PDB entry 4BEI | X-ray diffraction, 2.60 A resolution | chains G and H

== Chain G (and H) ==
Molecule: RBMA
Organism: Vibrio cholerae MJ-1236
Notes: chain H of this document is another copy of the same molecule, construct and numbering; everything in this record applies to it too
Reference sequence: C3NSJ9 (C3NSJ9_VIBCJ); residue numbers follow UniProt; this construct covers 31-271
Sequence (262 residues; numbered 10 to 271; the number before each row is that of its first residue):
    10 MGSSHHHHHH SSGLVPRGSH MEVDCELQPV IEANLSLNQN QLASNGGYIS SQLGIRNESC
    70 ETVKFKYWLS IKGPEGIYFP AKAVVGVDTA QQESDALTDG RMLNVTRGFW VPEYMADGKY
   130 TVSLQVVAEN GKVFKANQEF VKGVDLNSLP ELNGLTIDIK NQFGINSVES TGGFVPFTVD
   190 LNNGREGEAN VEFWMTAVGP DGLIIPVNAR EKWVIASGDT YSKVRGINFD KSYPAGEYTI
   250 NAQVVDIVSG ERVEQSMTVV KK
Disordered / not traced: 10-38 (chain H: 10-37)
Sequence notes: expression tag (10-30)
Residues lining bound ligands:
  - 1,4,7,10,13,16-hexaoxacyclooctadecane (O4B), molecule 1: K81, Y87, T130, V207, E246, T248, N250, E263, S265, T267
  - 1,4,7,10,13,16-hexaoxacyclooctadecane (O4B), molecule 2: Y87, V207, G211, I213

== Chain G / chain H interface ==
Contacting residue pairs (145; chain G residue first):
  K75(G) with D239(H), salt bridge; Y242(H)
  W77(G) with I213(H), hydrogen bond (side chain-backbone); I214(H), hydrophobic; P215(H); Y242(H)
  S79(G) with I213(H), hydrogen bond (side chain-backbone); P215(H)
  K81(G) with I213(H)
  E84(G) with E84(H); G85(H); R261(H), hydrogen bond (backbone-side chain)
  G85(G) with E84(H); G85(H); Q252(H); R261(H); E263(H)
  I86(G) with R261(H)
  Y87(G) with W203(H), hydrogen bond (backbone-side chain); T205(H); V207(H), hydrophobic; I213(H), hydrophobic; Q252(H)
  F88(G) with W203(H); R219(H)
  P89(G) with W203(H); M204(H); T205(H); P215(H), hydrophobic; N217(H); R219(H), hydrogen bond (backbone-side chain)
  A90(G) with R219(H), hydrogen bond (backbone-side chain)
  K91(G) with A218(H); R219(H), hydrogen bond (backbone-backbone)
  A92(G) with R219(H)
  V93(G) with R219(H), hydrogen bond (backbone-backbone); E220(H)
  V94(G) with K221(H)
  G95(G) with E220(H); W222(H)
  V96(G) with E220(H); W222(H), hydrophobic; Y230(H); K232(H)
  D97(G) with N217(H); A218(H), hydrogen bond (side chain-backbone); E220(H), hydrogen bond (backbone-side chain); K232(H), hydrogen bond (backbone-side chain); R234(H), salt bridge
  T98(G) with R234(H)
  A99(G) with R234(H), hydrogen bond (backbone-side chain)
  Q100(G) with R234(H)
  Q101(G) with P215(H); Y242(H)
  W119(G) with R219(H), hydrogen bond (backbone-side chain)
  P121(G) with E201(H); R219(H)
  Y123(G) with E201(H), hydrogen bond; K221(H); V254(H), hydrophobic; I256(H), hydrophobic
  M124(G) with E201(H); W203(H), hydrophobic
  Q134(G) with G211(H), hydrogen bond (side chain-backbone); L212(H); I213(H), hydrogen bond (side chain-backbone)
  V136(G) with S241(H)
  A137(G) with S241(H)
  E138(G) with S241(H)
  G140(G) with S241(H)
  V142(G) with D210(H); L212(H), hydrophobic
  K144(G) with D210(H), hydrogen bond (side chain-backbone); G211(H)
  F183(G) with Q100(H)
  E201(G) with Y123(H), hydrogen bond; M124(H)
  W203(G) with Y87(H), hydrogen bond (side chain-backbone); F88(H); M124(H), hydrophobic
  T205(G) with Y87(H)
  V207(G) with Y87(H), hydrophobic
  D210(G) with V142(H); K144(H), hydrogen bond (backbone-side chain); E246(H)
  G211(G) with Q134(H), hydrogen bond (backbone-side chain); K144(H); E246(H)
  L212(G) with Q134(H); V136(H), hydrophobic; V142(H), hydrophobic
  I213(G) with W77(H), hydrogen bond (backbone-side chain); S79(H), hydrogen bond (backbone-side chain); K81(H); Y87(H), hydrophobic; Q134(H), hydrogen bond (backbone-side chain)
  I214(G) with W77(H), hydrophobic
  P215(G) with W77(H); S79(H); P89(H), hydrophobic; Q101(H)
  N217(G) with P89(H); D97(H)
  A218(G) with K91(H); V93(H), hydrophobic; D97(H), hydrogen bond (backbone-side chain)
  R219(G) with F88(H); P89(H), hydrogen bond (side chain-backbone); A90(H), hydrogen bond (side chain-backbone); K91(H), hydrogen bond (backbone-backbone); A92(H); V93(H), hydrogen bond (backbone-backbone); W119(H), hydrogen bond (side chain-backbone); P121(H)
  E220(G) with G95(H); V96(H); D97(H), hydrogen bond (side chain-backbone)
  K221(G) with Y123(H)
  W222(G) with V96(H), hydrophobic
  K232(G) with V96(H); D97(H), hydrogen bond (side chain-backbone)
  R234(G) with D97(H), salt bridge; T98(H), hydrogen bond (side chain-backbone); A99(H), hydrogen bond (side chain-backbone)
  G235(G) with Q100(H)
  I236(G) with Q100(H)
  N237(G) with Q100(H)
  D239(G) with K75(H), salt bridge
  S241(G) with V136(H); A137(H); E138(H); G140(H)
  Y242(G) with K75(H); W77(H); Q101(H)
  E246(G) with D210(H); G211(H)
  Q252(G) with G85(H); Y87(H)
  V254(G) with Y123(H), hydrophobic
  I256(G) with Y123(H), hydrophobic
  R261(G) with E84(H), hydrogen bond (side chain-backbone); I86(H)
  E263(G) with E84(H); G85(H)
Also at the interface, not in a pair above, chain G (73 interface residues in all): L78, P83, F118, V120, M204, V216, Y230, N250, G259
Also at the interface, not in a pair above, chain H (68 interface residues in all): P83, F118, V120, V216, P243, N250, G259

== Overview ==
73 residues of chain G face 68 of chain H across their interface, with 35 hydrogen bonds and 4 salt bridges.
Polar contacts include K75(G)-D239(H), D97(G)-R234(H) and W77(G)-I213(H). Chain G binds
1,4,7,10,13,16-hexaoxacyclooctadecane.
Both chains are RBMA (Vibrio cholerae MJ-1236). Entry 4BEI (V. cholera biofilm scaffolding protein RbmA in
complex with 18-crown- 6) was determined by X-ray diffraction together with 4BE5 and 4BE6 from the same study.
